PDB entry 3I7Q | X-ray diffraction, 2.00 A resolution | chains A and B

== Chain A (and B) ==
Molecule: Dihydrodipicolinate synthase
Organism: Escherichia coli
Notes: EC 4.2.1.52; fragment: dihydrodipicolinate synthase; chain B of this document is another copy of the same molecule, construct and numbering; everything in this record applies to it too
UniProtKB: P0A6L2 (DAPA_ECOLI); numbering as in UniProt (aligned over 1-292)
Sequence (292 residues; numbered 1 to 292; the number before each row is that of its first residue):
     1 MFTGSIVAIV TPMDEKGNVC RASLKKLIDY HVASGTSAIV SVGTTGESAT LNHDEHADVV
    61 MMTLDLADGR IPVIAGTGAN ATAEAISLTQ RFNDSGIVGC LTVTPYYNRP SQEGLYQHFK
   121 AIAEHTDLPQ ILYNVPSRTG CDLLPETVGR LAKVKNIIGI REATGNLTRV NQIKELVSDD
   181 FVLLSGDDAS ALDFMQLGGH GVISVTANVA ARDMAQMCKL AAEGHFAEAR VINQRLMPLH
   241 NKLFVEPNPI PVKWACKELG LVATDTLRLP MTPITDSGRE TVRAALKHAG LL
Construct notes: engineered mutation Arg161 (Lys in P0A6L2)
Metal / ion sites: K+ site 1: Ser48, Ala49, Leu51 (together with glycerol); K+ site 2: Ala152, Val154, Lys155, Ile157
Swiss-Prot annotation at these positions:
  - active site: Tyr133 (Proton donor/acceptor)
  - binding site (pyruvate): Thr45, Ile203
  - site: Thr44 (Part of a proton relay during catalysis), Ala49 (L-lysine inhibitor binding), Asn80 (L-lysine inhibitor binding), Glu84 (L-lysine inhibitor binding), Tyr106 (L-lysine inhibitor binding), Tyr107 (Part of a proton relay during catalysis)
  - mutagenesis: Thr44 (T44S: 8% of wild-type activity. 4-fold decrease in affinity for pyruvate, but nearly no change in that for (S)-ASA; T44V: Reduced kcat by 99.9%), Tyr107 (Y107F: Reduced kcat by 90%; Y107W: Reduced activity by 95%. Reduced affinity for both substrates. Exists as a mixture of monomer, dimer and tetramer in solution ...), Tyr133 (Y133F: Reduced kcat by 99.7%. Reduced affinity for both substrates), Arg138 (R138A/H: Strongly increased KM for L-aspartate 4-semialdehyde. No effect on KM for pyruvate. Reduced activity by 99.7%), Leu197 (L197Y/D: 1.4 to 2.5% of wild-type activity. Decrease in affinity for pyruvate, but nearly no change in that for (S)-ASA. Exists as a dimer in solution)

== Interface between chain A and chain B ==
Residue-residue contacts (60; chain A residue first):
  Thr44(A) - Tyr107(B)  hydrogen bond
  Ala49(A) - Asn80(B)
  Ala49(A) - Ala81(B)
  Ala49(A) - Asn108(B)
  Thr50(A) - Ala81(B)
  Asn80(A) - Ala49(B)
  Asn80(A) - Pro270(B)
  Ala81(A) - Ala49(B)
  Ala81(A) - Thr50(B)
  Thr82(A) - Leu269(B)  hydrogen bond (backbone-backbone)
  Thr82(A) - Pro270(B)
  Val103(A) - Tyr107(B)  hydrophobic
  Pro105(A) - Pro270(B)  hydrophobic
  Tyr106(A) - Tyr106(B)  hydrophobic
  Tyr106(A) - Tyr107(B)  hydrophobic
  Tyr107(A) - Thr44(B)  hydrogen bond
  Tyr107(A) - Val103(B)
  Tyr107(A) - Tyr106(B)  hydrophobic
  Tyr107(A) - Tyr133(B)
  Tyr107(A) - Arg138(B)  hydrogen bond (backbone-side chain)
  Tyr107(A) - Thr139(B)
  Asn108(A) - Ala49(B)
  Asn108(A) - Arg138(B)
  Asn108(A) - Pro270(B)
  Asn108(A) - Met271(B)
  Arg109(A) - Ser137(B)
  Arg109(A) - Pro247(B)
  Pro110(A) - Pro247(B)
  Pro110(A) - Pro270(B)
  Pro110(A) - Met271(B)  hydrophobic
  Ser111(A) - Pro247(B)
  Ser111(A) - Thr272(B)
  Gly114(A) - Pro270(B)
  Gly114(A) - Thr272(B)
  Gln117(A) - Leu269(B)
  Gln117(A) - Thr272(B)
  Tyr133(A) - Tyr107(B)
  Ser137(A) - Arg109(B)
  Ser137(A) - Gly140(B)
  Arg138(A) - Tyr107(B)  hydrogen bond (side chain-backbone)
  Arg138(A) - Asn108(B)
  Arg138(A) - Arg109(B)
  Arg138(A) - Thr139(B)
  Thr139(A) - Tyr107(B)
  Thr139(A) - Arg138(B)
  Gly140(A) - Ser137(B)
  Pro247(A) - Arg109(B)
  Pro247(A) - Pro110(B)
  Pro247(A) - Ser111(B)
  Leu269(A) - Thr82(B)  hydrogen bond (backbone-backbone)
  Pro270(A) - Asn80(B)
  Pro270(A) - Thr82(B)
  Pro270(A) - Pro105(B)  hydrophobic
  Pro270(A) - Asn108(B)
  Pro270(A) - Pro110(B)
  Pro270(A) - Gly114(B)
  Met271(A) - Asn108(B)
  Met271(A) - Pro110(B)  hydrophobic
  Thr272(A) - Ser111(B)
  Thr272(A) - Gly114(B)
Interface residues without a listed pair, chain A (30 interface residues in all): Glu113, His118, Val135, Asn248
Interface residues without a listed pair, chain B (31 interface residues in all): Ser48, Glu113, Gln117, His118, Val135, Asn248

== In short ==
30 residues of chain A face 31 of chain B across their interface, with 6 hydrogen bonds. Polar contacts
include Thr44(A)-Tyr107(B), Tyr107(A)-Arg138(B) and Thr82(A)-Leu269(B). Curated annotation (UniProt) lists
active-site residue Tyr133(A), pyruvate-binding residues Thr45(A) and Ile203(A) and 5 mutagenesis sites on
chain A.
Chain A and chain B are both Dihydrodipicolinate synthase (Escherichia coli); the structure,
Dihydrodipicolinate synthase mutant - K161A, was determined by X-ray diffraction (same publication as 3I7R and
3I7S).
